1QBT - chains A and B; structure by X-ray diffraction, 2.10 A resolution.

# Chain A (and B)
Name: HIV-1 protease
Organism: Human immunodeficiency virus 1
Notes: EC 3.4.23.16; chain B of this document is another copy of the same molecule, construct and numbering; everything in this record applies to it too
Reference sequence: P04585 (POL_HV1H2); residues 1-99 here correspond to UniProt positions 57-155 (UniProt number = residue number + 56)
Amino-acid sequence (99 residues; each row starts with the number of its first residue):
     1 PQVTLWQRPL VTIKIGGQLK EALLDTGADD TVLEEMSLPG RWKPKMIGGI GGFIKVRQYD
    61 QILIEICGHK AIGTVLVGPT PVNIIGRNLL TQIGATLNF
Sequence notes: conflict Ala95 (Cys151 in P04585)
Ligand contacts: 146 ([4R-(4alpha,5alpha,6alpha,7alpha)]-3,3'-{{tetrahydro-5,6-dihydroxy-2-oxo-4,7-bis(phenylmethyl)-1H-1,3-diazepine-1,3(2h)-diyl]bis(methylene)]bis[n-1H-benzimidazol-2-ylbenzamide]): Arg8, Leu23, Asp25, Gly27, Ala28, Asp29, Asp30, Val32, Lys45, Met46, Ile47, Gly48, Gly49, Ile50, Pro81, Val82, Ile84

# Chain A / chain B interface
Contacting residue pairs - 94 pairs, chain A then chain B:
  Pro1(A) - Leu97(B)
  Pro1(A) - Asn98(B)
  Pro1(A) - Phe99(B)  hydrogen bond (backbone-backbone)
  Gln2(A) - Thr96(B)
  Gln2(A) - Leu97(B)
  Gln2(A) - Asn98(B)  hydrogen bond
  Val3(A) - Thr96(B)
  Val3(A) - Leu97(B)  hydrogen bond (backbone-backbone)
  Val3(A) - Phe99(B)  hydrophobic
  Leu5(A) - Thr26(B)
  Leu5(A) - Arg87(B)  hydrogen bond (backbone-side chain)
  Leu5(A) - Thr91(B)  hydrogen bond (backbone-side chain)
  Leu5(A) - Ala95(B)
  Trp6(A) - Arg87(B)  hydrogen bond (backbone-side chain)
  Trp6(A) - Thr91(B)
  Gln7(A) - Arg87(B)
  Arg8(A) - Gly27(B)  hydrogen bond (side chain-backbone)
  Arg8(A) - Asp29(B)  salt bridge
  Arg8(A) - Arg87(B)
  Pro9(A) - Thr26(B)
  Val11(A) - Phe99(B)  hydrophobic
  Leu23(A) - Gly27(B)
  Leu24(A) - Thr26(B)  hydrogen bond (backbone-side chain)
  Leu24(A) - Leu97(B)  hydrophobic
  Leu24(A) - Phe99(B)  hydrophobic
  Asp25(A) - Asp25(B)
  Asp25(A) - Thr26(B)
  Asp25(A) - Gly27(B)  hydrogen bond (side chain-backbone)
  Thr26(A) - Leu5(B)
  Thr26(A) - Pro9(B)
  Thr26(A) - Leu24(B)  hydrogen bond (side chain-backbone)
  Thr26(A) - Asp25(B)
  Thr26(A) - Thr26(B)  hydrogen bond (side chain-backbone)
  Thr26(A) - Leu97(B)
  Gly27(A) - Arg8(B)
  Gly27(A) - Leu23(B)
  Gly27(A) - Asp25(B)
  Asp29(A) - Arg8(B)  salt bridge
  Gly49(A) - Ile50(B)
  Ile50(A) - Gly49(B)
  Ile50(A) - Ile50(B)  hydrogen bond (backbone-backbone)
  Ile50(A) - Gly51(B)
  Ile50(A) - Gly52(B)  hydrogen bond (backbone-backbone)
  Ile50(A) - Ile54(B)  hydrophobic
  Ile50(A) - Thr80(B)
  Ile50(A) - Pro81(B)
  Ile50(A) - Ile84(B)  hydrophobic
  Gly51(A) - Gly51(B)
  Gly51(A) - Gly52(B)
  Gly51(A) - Phe53(B)
  Gly51(A) - Ile54(B)
  Gly52(A) - Ile50(B)
  Gly52(A) - Gly51(B)  hydrogen bond (backbone-backbone)
  Ile54(A) - Ile50(B)  hydrophobic
  Ile54(A) - Gly51(B)
  Cys67(A) - Phe99(B)  hydrophobic
  His69(A) - Phe99(B)
  Thr80(A) - Ile50(B)
  Ile84(A) - Ile50(B)  hydrophobic
  Arg87(A) - Leu5(B)  hydrogen bond (side chain-backbone)
  Arg87(A) - Trp6(B)  hydrogen bond (side chain-backbone)
  Arg87(A) - Gln7(B)
  Arg87(A) - Arg8(B)
  Arg87(A) - Pro9(B)
  Leu90(A) - Leu5(B)  hydrophobic
  Thr91(A) - Leu5(B)
  Thr91(A) - Trp6(B)
  Ile93(A) - Phe99(B)  hydrophobic
  Gly94(A) - Asn98(B)
  Ala95(A) - Leu5(B)
  Ala95(A) - Asn98(B)
  Thr96(A) - Gln2(B)
  Thr96(A) - Val3(B)
  Thr96(A) - Thr96(B)
  Thr96(A) - Leu97(B)
  Thr96(A) - Asn98(B)  hydrogen bond (backbone-backbone)
  Leu97(A) - Pro1(B)
  Leu97(A) - Gln2(B)
  Leu97(A) - Val3(B)  hydrogen bond (backbone-backbone)
  Leu97(A) - Leu24(B)  hydrophobic
  Leu97(A) - Thr26(B)
  Leu97(A) - Thr96(B)
  Asn98(A) - Pro1(B)
  Asn98(A) - Gln2(B)
  Asn98(A) - Ala95(B)
  Asn98(A) - Thr96(B)  hydrogen bond (backbone-backbone)
  Asn98(A) - Asn98(B)  hydrogen bond
  Phe99(A) - Pro1(B)  hydrogen bond (backbone-backbone)
  Phe99(A) - Val3(B)  hydrophobic
  Phe99(A) - Val11(B)  hydrophobic
  Phe99(A) - Leu24(B)  hydrophobic
  Phe99(A) - Cys67(B)  hydrophobic
  Phe99(A) - His69(B)
  Phe99(A) - Ala95(B)  hydrophobic
Also at the interface, not in a pair above, chain A (39 interface residues in all): Thr4, Val32, Gly48, Phe53, Pro81
Also at the interface, not in a pair above, chain B (38 interface residues in all): Thr4, Val32, Leu90, Ile93, Gly94

# Overview
39 residues of chain A and 38 residues of chain B are in contact; the contacts include 21 hydrogen bonds and 2
salt bridges. Among the polar pairs are Arg8(A)-Asp29(B), Gln2(A)-Asn98(B) and Leu5(A)-Arg87(B). Chain A binds
compound 146.
Chain A and chain B are both HIV-1 protease (Human immunodeficiency virus 1); the structure, HIV-1 protease
inhibitors wiih low nanomolar potency, was determined by X-ray diffraction together with 1QBR and 1QBU from
the same study.
